7FFF - chains L and N of the 20 polymer chains in the assembly; structure by electron microscopy, 3.00 A resolution.

[Chain L]
Name: assembly protein E3
From: Venezuelan equine encephalitis virus (strain TC-83)
UniProtKB: P05674 (POLS_EEVV8); residues 1-59 here correspond to UniProt positions 276-334 (UniProt number = residue number + 275)
Sequence (59 residues; row label = number of the first residue in the row):
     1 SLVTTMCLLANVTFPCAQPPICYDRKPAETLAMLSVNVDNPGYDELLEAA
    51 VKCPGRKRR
Disordered / not traced: 1-3, 54-59
Curated features (UniProtKB/Swiss-Prot):
  - region: Ser-1 to Val-12 (Functions as an uncleaved signal peptide for the precursor of protein E3/E2)
  - site: Arg-59 (Cleavage)
  - glycosylation: Asn-11 (N-linked (GlcNAc...) asparagine)
Disulfides: Cys-7/Cys-16

[Chain N]
Name: Spike glycoprotein E2
From: Venezuelan equine encephalitis virus (strain TC-83)
UniProtKB: P05674 (POLS_EEVV8); residues 1-423 here correspond to UniProt positions 335-757 (UniProt number = residue number + 334)
Sequence (423 residues; row label = number of the first residue in the row):
     1 STEELFNEYKLTRPYMARCIRCAVGSCHSPIAIEAVKSDGHDGYVRLQTS
    51 SQYGLDSSGNLKGRTMRYDMHGTIKEIPLHQVSLYTSRPCHIVDGHGYFL
   101 LARCPAGDSITMEFKKDSVRHSCSVPYEVKFNPVGRELYTHPPEHGVEQA
   151 CQVYAHDAQNRGAYVEMHLPGSEVDSSLVSLSGSSVTVTPPDGTSALVEC
   201 ECGGTKISETINKTKQFSQCTKKEQCRAYRLQNDKWVYNSDKLPKAAGAT
   251 LKGKLHVPFLLADGKCTVPLAPEPMITFGFRSVSLKLHPKNPTYLITRQL
   301 ADEPHYTHELISEPAVRNFTVTEKGWEFVWGNHPPKRFWAQETAPGNPHG
   351 LPHEVITHYYHRYPMSTILGLSICAAIATVSVAASTWLFCRSRVACLTPY
   401 RLTPNARIPFCLAVLCCARTARA
Disordered / not traced: 420-423
Curated features (UniProtKB/Swiss-Prot):
  - site: Tyr-44 (Interaction with host receptor LDLRAD3), Val-93 (Interaction with host receptor LDLRAD3), Val-153 (Interaction with host receptor LDLRAD3), Ala-155 (Interaction with host receptor LDLRAD3), His-156 (Interaction with host receptor LDLRAD3), Ala-262 (Interaction with host receptor LDLRAD3), Ala-423 (Cleavage)
  - lipidation (S-palmitoyl cysteine): Cys-396, Cys-416, Cys-417
  - glycosylation (N-linked (GlcNAc...) asparagine): Asn-212, Asn-318
Disulfides: Cys-19/Cys-123, Cys-22/Cys-27, Cys-90/Cys-104, Cys-151/Cys-266, Cys-200/Cys-226, Cys-202/Cys-220

[How chain L and chain N interact]
Pairs across the interface (26; chain L residue first):
  Tyr-23(L) / Leu-11(N)
  Tyr-23(L) / Asp-234(N)
  Tyr-23(L) / Lys-235(N)  hydrogen bond
  Leu-31(L) / Leu-11(N)  hydrophobic
  Leu-31(L) / Asp-234(N)
  Leu-31(L) / Lys-235(N)
  Leu-31(L) / Trp-236(N)
  Leu-31(L) / Lys-252(N)
  Ala-32(L) / Lys-252(N)
  Leu-34(L) / Lys-252(N)
  Leu-34(L) / Gly-253(N)
  Ser-35(L) / Lys-252(N)  hydrogen bond
  Val-38(L) / Leu-251(N)  hydrophobic
  Val-38(L) / Gly-253(N)
  Val-38(L) / Lys-254(N)
  Tyr-43(L) / Gly-253(N)
  Tyr-43(L) / Lys-254(N)  hydrogen bond (side chain-backbone)
  Asp-44(L) / Asn-160(N)
  Asp-44(L) / Tyr-164(N)
  Leu-47(L) / Glu-8(N)
  Leu-47(L) / Lys-254(N)
  Leu-47(L) / Leu-255(N)  hydrophobic
  Glu-48(L) / Glu-4(N)
  Val-51(L) / Glu-4(N)
  Val-51(L) / Asn-7(N)
  Lys-52(L) / Glu-4(N)
Also at the interface, not in a pair above, chain L (15 interface residues in all): Pro-27, Ala-28, Thr-30
Also at the interface, not in a pair above, chain N (17 interface residues in all): Glu-3, Lys-10, Asn-233

[Summary]
The interface between chain L and chain N involves 15 residues on one side and 17 on the other; the contacts
include 3 hydrogen bonds. Polar pairs include Tyr-23(L)/Lys-235(N), Ser-35(L)/Lys-252(N) and
Tyr-43(L)/Lys-254(N).
Chain L is assembly protein E3 and chain N is Spike glycoprotein E2, both from Venezuelan equine encephalitis
virus (strain TC-83); the structure, Structure of Venezuelan equine encephalitis virus with the receptor
LDLRAD3, was determined by electron microscopy, deposited together with 7FFE, 7FFL, 7FFN, 7FFO and 7FFQ.
